Entry 8JCB (electron microscopy, 9.50 A resolution (very low resolution: no residue pairs are listed; an interface is given only as per-side residue counts)); this record covers chains D and E of the 16 polymer chains in the assembly.

Chain D:
Molecule: T-cell surface glycoprotein CD3 delta chain
Organism: Homo sapiens
Reference sequence: P04234 (CD3D_HUMAN); residues 1-171 here = UniProt positions 1-171
Amino-acid sequence (171 residues; numbered 1 to 171; the number before each row is that of its first residue):
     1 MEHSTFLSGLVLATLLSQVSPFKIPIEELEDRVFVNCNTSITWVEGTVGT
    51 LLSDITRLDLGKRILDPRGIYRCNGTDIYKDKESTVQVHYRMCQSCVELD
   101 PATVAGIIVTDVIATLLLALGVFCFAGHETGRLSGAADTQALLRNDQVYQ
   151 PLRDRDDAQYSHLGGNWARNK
Not modelled in the structure: 1-21, 127-171
Swiss-Prot annotation at these positions:
  - modified residue (Phosphotyrosine): Tyr149, Tyr160
  - glycosylation (N-linked (GlcNAc...) asparagine): Asn38, Asn74
Disulfide bonds: Cys37-Cys73, Cys93-Cys96

Chain E:
Molecule: T-cell surface glycoprotein CD3 epsilon chain
Organism: Homo sapiens
Reference sequence: P07766 (CD3E_HUMAN); residues 1-207 here = UniProt positions 1-207
Amino-acid sequence (207 residues; row label = number of the first residue in the row):
     1 MQSGTHWRVLGLCLLSVGVWGQDGNEEMGGITQTPYKVSISGTTVILTCP
    51 QYPGSEILWQHNDKNIGGDEDDKNIGSDEDHLSLKEFSELEQSGYYVCYP
   101 RGSKPEDANFYLYLRARVCENCMEMDVMSVATIVIVDICITGGLLLLVYY
   151 WSKNRKAKAKPVTRGAGAGGRQRGQNKERPPPVPNPDYEPIRKGQRDLYS
   201 GLNQRRI
Not modelled in the structure: 1-32, 154-207
Disulfide bonds: Cys49-Cys98, Cys119-Cys122

Interface between chain D and chain E:
At this resolution (10 A) residue pairs are not listed: 33 residues of chain D and 33 of chain E lie at the interface.

Summary:
The chain D/chain E interface involves 33 residues from each chain.
Here chain D is T-cell surface glycoprotein CD3 delta chain and chain E is T-cell surface glycoprotein CD3
epsilon chain, both from Homo sapiens. Entry 8JCB (Vgamma5 Vdelta1 T cell receptor complex) was determined by
electron microscopy (same publication as 8JBV, 8JC0, 8WXE, 8WY0, 8WYI and 8YC0).
